Entry 2Z3X (X-ray diffraction, 2.10 A resolution); this record covers chains E and C of the 5 polymer chains in the assembly.

# Chain E
Molecule: 11-nt DNA strand
Sequence (11 nucleotides; numbered 12 to 22; the number before each row is that of its first residue):
    12 CCCCCCCCCC A

# Chain C
Name: Small, acid-soluble spore protein C
From: Bacillus subtilis
Notes: fragment: alpha/beta-type
UniProtKB: P02958 (SSPC_BACSU); residues 2-61 here correspond to UniProt positions 13-72 (UniProt number = residue number + 11)
Amino-acid sequence (63 residues; row label = number of the first residue in the row):
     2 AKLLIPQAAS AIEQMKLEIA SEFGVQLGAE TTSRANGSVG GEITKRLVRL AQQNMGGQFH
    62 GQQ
Not modelled in the structure: 58-64
Sequence notes: engineered mutation Ala2 (Asn13 in P02958), Lys3 (Asp14 in P02958); expression tag (62-64)
Swiss-Prot annotation at these positions:
  - site: Glu19, Ile20 (Cleavage)
From the paper describing this entry:
  - post-translational modification sites: Asn37 (citing earlier work)
  - self-association interface (contacts with another copy of this molecule): Leu4, Ala52
  - binding site for the 11-nt DNA strand: Leu5, Lys17, Ser34, Gly38, Gly41, Thr45, Gln53
  - binding site for the 11-nt DNA strand (chain E): Leu5, Lys17, Ser34, Arg35, Thr45, Gln53

# Interface between chain E and chain C
Pairs across the interface (20):
  DC19(E) with Leu5(C), phosphate contact; Thr45(C), hydrogen bond to the base
  DC20(E) with Lys3(C), phosphate contact; Leu4(C), phosphate contact; Leu5(C), hydrogen bond to the phosphate; Gly41(C), base contact; Thr45(C), hydrogen bond to the sugar
  DC21(E) with Ala2(C), phosphate contact; Ile13(C), phosphate contact; Lys17(C), phosphate contact; Leu28(C), phosphate contact; Asn37(C), base contact; Gly38(C), base contact; Gly41(C), hydrogen bond to the sugar; Ile44(C), sugar contact
  DA22(E) with Lys17(C), salt bridge to the phosphate; Leu28(C), phosphate contact; Gly29(C), phosphate contact; Ala30(C), hydrogen bond to the phosphate; Asn37(C), sugar contact
Also at the interface, not in a pair above, chain C (16 interface residues in all): Val40, Gly42

# Overview
Chain E and chain C form an interface of 4 and 16 residues respectively; the contacts include 5 hydrogen bonds
and 1 salt bridge. Polar pairs include DC19(E)-Thr45(C), DC20(E)-Thr45(C) and DC21(E)-Gly41(C). From the
paper: a binding site for the 11-nt DNA strand at Leu5(C), Lys17(C) and Ser34(C) among others; a binding site
for the 11-nt DNA strand (chain E) at Leu5(C), Lys17(C) and Ser34(C) among others.
Here chain E is an 11-nt DNA strand and chain C is Small, acid-soluble spore protein C (Bacillus subtilis).
Entry 2Z3X (Structure of a Protein-DNA Complex Essential for DNA Protection in Spore of Bacillus Species) was
determined by X-ray diffraction.
